PDB entry 8ETI | electron microscopy, 3.70 A resolution | chains 1 and E of the 45 polymer chains in the assembly

== Chain 1 ==
Molecule: 3497-nt RNA strand
Organism: Schizosaccharomyces pombe
Sequence (3497 nucleotides; row label = number of the first residue in the row; note: 1 number in that range is skipped by the numbering (no residue carries it; nothing is unmodelled there)):
     1 AUUUGACCUC AAAUCAGGUA GGACUACGCG CUGAACUUAA GCAUAUCAAU AAGCGCAGGA
    61 AAAGAAAAUA ACCAUGAUUC CCUCAGUAAC GGCGAGUGAA GCGGGAAAAG CUCAAAUUUG
   121 AAAUCUGGCA ACAUUUCUUU UGUUGUCCGA GUUGUAAUUU CAAGAAGCUG CUUUGAGUGU
   181 AGACGAUCGG UCUAAGUUCC UUGGAACAGG ACGUCAGAGA GGGUGAGAAC CCCGUCUUUG
   241 GUCGAUUGGA UAUGCCAUAU AAAGCGCUUU CGAAGAGUCG AGUUGUUUGG GAAUGCAGCU
   301 CUAAAUGGGU GGUAAAUUUC AUCUAAAGCU AAAUAUUGGC GAGAGACCGA UAGCGAACAA
   361 GUAGAGUGAU CGAAAGAUGA AAAGAACUUU GAAAAGAGAG UUAAAUAGUA CGUGAAAUUG
   421 CUGAAAGGGA AGCAUUGGAA AUCAGUCUUA CCUGGGUGAG AUCAGUAGUC UCUUCGCGAG
   481 ACUAUGCACU CUGAACCUG
   501 GGU
  503A U
   504 AGGUCAGCAU CAGUUUUCGG GGGCGGAAAA AGAAUAAGGG AAGGUGGCUU UCCGGGUUCU
   564 GCCUGGGGAG UGUUUAUAGC CCUUGUUGUA AUACGUCCAC UGGGGACUGA GGACUGCGGC
   624 UUCGUGCCAA GGAUGCUGAC AUAAUGGUUU UCAAUGGCCC GUCUUGAAAC ACGGACCAAG
   684 GAGUCUAGCA UCUAUGCGAG UGUUUGGGUG AUGAAAACCC AUCCGCGAAA UGAAAGUGAA
   744 UGCAGGUGGG AACGCCCUUG UGGCGUGCAC CAUCGACCGA CCCGGAAGUU UGUCAAUGGA
   804 AGGGUUUGAG UAAGAGCAUA GCUGUUGGGA CCCGAAAGAU GGUGAACUAU GCCUGAAUAG
   864 GGUGAAGCCA GAGGAAACUC UGGUGGAGGC UCGUAGAGAU UCUGACGUGC AAAUCGAUCU
   924 UCAAAUUUGG GUAUAGGGGC GAAAGACUAA UCGAACCAUC UAGUAGCUGG UUCCUGCCGA
   984 AGUUUCCCUC AGGAUAGCAG AAACUCAGAU CAGUUUUAUG AGGUAAAGCG AAUGAUUAGA
  1044 GGUCUUGGGG AAGGAAUUUC CUCAACCUAU UCUCAAACUU UAAAUAUGUA AGACGCCCUU
  1104 GUCGCUUAAU UGGACGUGGG CCAUCGAAUG AGAGUUUCUA GUGGGCCAUU UUUGGUAAGC
  1164 AGAACUGGCG AUGCGGGAUG AACCGAACGU GAGGUUAAGG UGCCGGAAUG UACGCUCAUC
  1224 AGACACCAGA AAAGGUGUUA GUUCAUCUAG ACAGCAGGAC GGUGGCCAUG GAAGUCGGAA
  1284 UCCGCUAAGG AGUGUGUAAC AACUCACCUG CCGAAUGAAC UAGCCCUGAA AAUGGAUGGC
  1344 GCUUAAGCGU ACUACCCAUA CCUCACCGUC UGGGUUAGCU UUGAGAAGCU CAGACGAGUA
  1404 GGCAGGCGUG GAGGUUUGUG ACGAAGCCUU GGGCGUGAGC CUGGGUCGAA CAGCCUCUAG
  1464 UGCAGAUCUU GGUGGAAGUA GCAAAUAUUC AAAUGAGAAC UUUGAAGACU GAAGUGGGGA
  1524 AAGGUUCCAU GUGAACAGCA GUUGGACAUG GGUUAGUCGA UCCUAAGAGA UAGGGAAGCU
  1584 CCGUAUGAAA GUUGCACGAU UUUUCGUGCC UCCUAUCGAA AGGGAAUCCG GUUAAUAUUC
  1644 CGGAACCAGA AGGUGGAAUC AACACGGCAA CGUAAAUGAA GUUGGAGACG UCGGCGGGAG
  1704 CCCUGGGAAG AGUUCUCUUU UCUUUUUAAC AAACCAUUGA ACUACCCUGA AAUCGGUUUA
  1764 UCCGGAGCUA GGGUAUGGUG UUUGGAAGAG UUCAGCGCCU CAUGCUGAAU CCGGUGCGCU
  1824 CUCGACGGCC CUUGAAAAUC CAACGGAAGA AUGGACCUUC GGGUCCUUGU UUUCACAUCU
  1884 GGUCGUACUC AUAACCGCAG CAGGUCUCCA AGGUGAACAG CCUCUAGUUG AUAGAACAAU
  1944 GUAGAUAAGG GAAGUCGGCA AAAUGGAUCC GUAACUUCGG GAUAAGGAUU GGCUCUAAGG
  2004 GUUGGGUACG UUGGGCCUUG GAACCUGAAC GGUUGCUGGA CUGAGCGUGG ACCGAUGUCU
  2064 UUUCUCGCCU UUCGGGGUGA GAAGGGAUGU UGGACCUGCU UGGACCUUGG CGGCCGGGAA
  2124 GUCCUUGGUC GGGCUUUUCU CCUUCUCGGG GAUUAUGCUC UUACUGGCGU ACGUUUAACA
  2184 ACCAACUUAG AACUGGUACG GACAAGGGGA AUCUGACUGU CUAAUUAAAA CAUAGCAUUG
  2244 CGAUGGCCAG AAAGUGGUGU UGACGCAAUG UGAUUUCUGC CCAGUGCUCU GAAUGUCAAA
  2304 GUGAAGAAAU UCAACCAAGC GCGGGUAAAC GGCGGGAGUA ACUAUGACUC UCUUAAGGUA
  2364 GCCAAAUGCC UCGUCAUCUA ACUAGUGACG CGCAUGAAUG GAUUAACGAG AUUCCCACUG
  2424 UCCCUAUCUA CUAUCUAGCG AAACCACAGC CUGGGGAACG GGCCAGGCAA AAUCAGCGGG
  2484 GAAAGAAGAC CCUGUUGAGC UUGACUCUAG UUUGACAUUG UGAAGAGACA UAGAGGGUGU
  2544 AGGAUAAGUG GGAGUAUGUU UCGGCAUACG CCGGUGAAAU ACCACUACCU UUAUCGUUUC
  2604 UUUACUUAAU CAAUGAAGCG GAAUUGGGAU UUAUUUCCCA UAUUCUAGCG UUAAAGUUUC
  2664 UUCGCGAACU GAUCCGCGUU GAUGACAUUG UCAGGUGGGG AGUUUGGCUG GGGCGGCACA
  2724 UCUGUUAAAA GAUAACGCAG GUGUCCUAAG GGGGACUCAU CGAGAACAGA AAUCUCGAGU
  2784 AGAAUAAAAG GGUAAAAGUC CCCUUGAUUU UGAUUUUCAG UGUGAAUACA AACCAUGAAA
  2844 GUGUGGCCUA UCGAUCCUUU GUUCCCUCGA AAUUUGAGGA CAGAGGUGCC AGAAAAGUUA
  2904 CCACAGGGAU AACUGGCUUG UGGCAGUCAA GCGUUCAUAG CGACGUUGCU UUUUGAUUCU
  2964 UCGAUGUCGG CUCUUCCUAU CAUACCGAAG CAGAAUUCGG UAAGCGUUGG AUUGUUCACC
  3024 CACUAAUAGG GAACGUGAGC UGGGUUUAGA CCGUCGUGAG ACAGGUUAGU UUUACCCUAC
  3084 UGAUGAAGUG UCGUCGCAAU GGUAAUUCAA CUUAGUACGA GAGGAACCGU UGAUUCAGAU
  3144 CAUUGGUAUU UGCGGCUGCC UGACAAGGCA AUGCCGCGGA GCUAUCAUCU GCCGGAUAAC
  3204 GGCUGAACGC CUCUAAGCCA GAAUCCGUGC CAGAAAGCGA CGAUUUUUUG GUCCGCAUGA
  3264 UUUAUAUGUA UAAAAAUAGA GGUAGGACUU GUUCCUACUC UCCUGUAUCG UAGAAGAUGG
  3324 GCGAUGGUUG AUGAAACGGA AGUGUUUUAU UGACUUGUCC AUGAAAUUCC AUUGAAAUCU
  3384 UGUGCGGAAU CGAAUCCAUU GCAUACGACU UUAAUGUGGA ACGGGGUAUU GUAAGCAGUA
  3444 GAGUAGCCUU GUUGUUACGA UCUGCUGAGA UUAAGCCUUU GUUCCCAAGA UUUG
Disordered / not traced: 1-2, 35-49, 91-95, 286-295, 313-318, 474-476, 493, 503A, 552-573, 668-670, 732-746, 780-814, 849-957, 991-994, 1026-1087, 1095-1129, 1227-1230, 1486-2439, 2459-2462, 2481-2924, 2936-2942, 2954-2976, 3011-3031, 3036-3081, 3160-3175, 3247-3268, 3290-3297, 3376-3393, 3442-3464
Construct notes: conflict G501 (U9042 in 157310483), U503 (G9040 in 157310483), U2930 (C6612 in 157310483)

== Chain E ==
Molecule: 60S ribosomal protein L6
Organism: Schizosaccharomyces pombe
UniProt: P79071 (RL6_SCHPO); numbering as in UniProt (aligned over 1-195)
Sequence (195 residues; row label = number of the first residue in the row):
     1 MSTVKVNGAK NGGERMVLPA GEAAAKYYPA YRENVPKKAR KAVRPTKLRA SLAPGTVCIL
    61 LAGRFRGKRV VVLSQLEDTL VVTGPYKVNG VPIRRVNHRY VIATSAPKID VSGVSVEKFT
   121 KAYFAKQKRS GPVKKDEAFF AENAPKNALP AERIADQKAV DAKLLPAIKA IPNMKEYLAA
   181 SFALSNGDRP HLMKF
Disordered / not traced: 1-25
Curated features (UniProtKB/Swiss-Prot):
  - modified residue (Phosphoserine): Ser105, Ser115

== Chain 1 / chain E interface ==
Contacting residue pairs (97):
  U498(1) with Lys135(E), salt bridge to the phosphate
  G502(1) with Lys128(E), salt bridge to the phosphate
  U503(1) with Lys128(E), salt bridge to the phosphate
  G510(1) with Tyr100(E), hydrogen bond to the sugar
  C511(1) with Asp78(E), hydrogen bond to the sugar; Asn97(E), hydrogen bond to the sugar; His98(E), phosphate contact
  A512(1) with Thr46(E), hydrogen bond to the sugar; Asp78(E), sugar contact; His98(E), salt bridge to the phosphate
  U513(1) with Val43(E), base contact; Arg44(E), hydrogen bond to the sugar
  C514(1) with Lys41(E), base contact; Arg44(E), salt bridge to the phosphate
  G607(1) with Arg99(E), salt bridge to the phosphate
  G608(1) with Arg99(E), salt bridge to the phosphate
  G612(1) with Lys41(E), base contact
  G614(1) with Lys37(E), base contact
  G615(1) with Asn34(E), sugar contact; Val35(E), hydrogen bond to the sugar; Pro36(E), base contact; Lys37(E), hydrogen bond to the base
  A616(1) with Val35(E), sugar contact; Pro36(E), sugar contact; Lys37(E), phosphate contact; Lys38(E), phosphate contact
  C617(1) with Lys38(E), hydrogen bond to the phosphate
  G619(1) with Arg40(E), base contact
  C631(1) with Ala42(E), phosphate contact; Arg44(E), phosphate contact
  A632(1) with Arg40(E), phosphate contact; Ala42(E), hydrogen bond to the phosphate; Arg44(E), salt bridge to the phosphate
  A633(1) with Arg40(E), base contact
  G634(1) with Arg40(E), hydrogen bond to the phosphate
  G635(1) with Lys37(E), salt bridge to the phosphate
  A636(1) with Lys41(E), salt bridge to the phosphate
  U637(1) with Ala39(E), phosphate contact; Lys41(E), sugar contact
  C639(1) with Lys121(E), sugar contact
  G641(1) with Lys126(E), phosphate contact
  A642(1) with Lys126(E), salt bridge to the phosphate
  U1383(1) with Tyr28(E), base contact
  U1384(1) with Glu33(E), base contact
  U1385(1) with Glu33(E), base contact
  G1386(1) with Arg32(E), base contact; Glu33(E), hydrogen bond to the base
  G3271(1) with Ser185(E), base contact; Asn186(E), hydrogen bond to the base
  A3315(1) with Glu176(E), base contact; Ala179(E), base contact; Ala180(E), hydrogen bond to the base; Ser181(E), phosphate contact
  G3316(1) with Ser181(E), phosphate contact
  G3319(1) with Lys68(E), base contact
  C3363(1) with Lys169(E), salt bridge to the phosphate
  G3366(1) with Lys87(E), base contact
  A3367(1) with Tyr86(E), hydrogen bond to the phosphate; Lys87(E), hydrogen bond to the base; Val88(E), base contact; Asn89(E), base contact; Gly90(E), hydrogen bond to the sugar
  A3368(1) with Arg64(E), salt bridge to the phosphate; Tyr86(E), hydrogen bond to the base; Gly90(E), sugar contact; Pro92(E), phosphate contact; Leu149(E), sugar contact; Ile154(E), base contact; Gln157(E), base contact; Lys158(E), base contact
  A3369(1) with Arg64(E), salt bridge to the phosphate; Pro92(E), phosphate contact; Arg94(E), phosphate contact; Gln127(E), hydrogen bond to the base; Asn147(E), hydrogen bond to the sugar; Ala148(E), sugar contact; Leu149(E), sugar contact; Pro150(E), base contact; Arg153(E), hydrogen bond to the base
  U3370(1) with Arg64(E), hydrogen bond to the sugar; Arg94(E), sugar contact; Asn147(E), phosphate contact
  U3371(1) with Arg94(E), sugar contact; Phe124(E), sugar contact; Ala125(E), base contact; Lys126(E), salt bridge to the phosphate; Gln127(E), hydrogen bond to the base; Arg153(E), hydrogen bond to the base
  C3372(1) with Glu77(E), hydrogen bond to the base; Thr79(E), hydrogen bond to the base; Arg95(E), salt bridge to the phosphate; Val96(E), base contact; Asn97(E), hydrogen bond to the base; Phe124(E), phosphate contact
  C3373(1) with Ala62(E), sugar contact; Gly63(E), phosphate contact
  A3374(1) with Gly63(E), phosphate contact
Also at the interface, not in a pair above, chain 1 (52 interface residues in all): C452, U453, A515, U618, U640, A3273, U3309, G3313
Also at the interface, not in a pair above, chain E (65 interface residues in all): Lys26, Pro45, Lys47, Phe65, Ile93, Tyr123, Arg189, Leu192

== Overview ==
52 residues of chain 1 and 65 residues of chain E are in contact, with 26 hydrogen bonds and 16 salt bridges.
Polar pairs include G615(1)-Lys37(E), G1386(1)-Glu33(E) and G3271(1)-Asn186(E).
Here chain 1 is a 3497-nt RNA strand and chain E is 60S ribosomal protein L6, both from Schizosaccharomyces
pombe. Entry 8ETI (Fkbp39 associated 60S nascent ribosome State 1) was determined by electron microscopy
together with 8ESQ, 8ESR, 8ETC, 8ETG, 8ETH, 8ETJ and 3 further entries from the same study.
